Entry 8GAN (electron microscopy, 3.26 A resolution); this record covers chains H and Q of the 16 polymer chains in the assembly.

Chain H:
Protein: Cas8
From: Neisseria lactamica
UniProtKB: A0A378VF47 (A0A378VF47_NEILA); residues 1-582 here = UniProt positions 1-582
Sequence (582 residues; numbered 1 to 582; the number before each row is that of its first residue):
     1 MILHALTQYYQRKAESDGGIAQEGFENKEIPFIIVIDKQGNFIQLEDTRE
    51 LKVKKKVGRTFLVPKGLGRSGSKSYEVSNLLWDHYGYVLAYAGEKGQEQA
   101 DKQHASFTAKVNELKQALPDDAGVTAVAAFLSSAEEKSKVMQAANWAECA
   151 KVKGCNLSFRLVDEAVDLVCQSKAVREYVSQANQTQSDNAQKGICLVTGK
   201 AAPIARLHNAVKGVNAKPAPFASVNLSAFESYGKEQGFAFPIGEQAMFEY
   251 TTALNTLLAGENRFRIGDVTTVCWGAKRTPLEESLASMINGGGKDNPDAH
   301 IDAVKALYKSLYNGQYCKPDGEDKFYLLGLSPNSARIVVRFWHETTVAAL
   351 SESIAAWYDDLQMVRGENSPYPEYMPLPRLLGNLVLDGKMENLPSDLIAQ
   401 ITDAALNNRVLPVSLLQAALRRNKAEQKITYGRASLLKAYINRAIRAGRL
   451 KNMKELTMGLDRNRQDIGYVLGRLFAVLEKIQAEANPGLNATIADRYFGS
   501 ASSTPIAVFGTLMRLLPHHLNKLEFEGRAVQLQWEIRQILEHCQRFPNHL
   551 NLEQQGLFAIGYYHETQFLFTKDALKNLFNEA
Sequence notes: conflict Ala190 (Val in A0A378VF47), Ala239 (Ile in A0A378VF47), Ile242 (Val in A0A378VF47), Gly260 (Ser in A0A378VF47), Thr271 (Ala in A0A378VF47), Asn296 (Lys in A0A378VF47), Ala299 (Glu in A0A378VF47), Ala306 (Thr in A0A378VF47), Cys317 (Gln in A0A378VF47), Glu322 (Lys in A0A378VF47), Asp323 (Glu in A0A378VF47)
Reported in the primary citation:
  - binding site for the 19-nt DNA strand: Arg69, Ser70 to Ser72, Lys95
  - conformationally variable residues (order/disorder transition): Ala276 to Pro297

Chain Q:
Molecule: 21-nt DNA strand
Sequence (21 nucleotides; each row starts with the number of its first residue; numbers below 1 keep their minus sign (DA-6 is residue -6)):
    -6 ATTATATTAATATTATATTTA

Chain H / chain Q interface:
Pairs across the interface (34; chain H residue first):
  Glu367(H) - DT-5(Q)  base contact
  Asn368(H) - DT-5(Q)  base contact
  Ser369(H) - DT-5(Q)  hydrogen bond to the base
  Pro370(H) - DA-6(Q)  phosphate contact
  Pro370(H) - DT-5(Q)  base contact
  Tyr371(H) - DA-6(Q)  hydrogen bond to the base
  Tyr371(H) - DT-5(Q)  base contact
  Arg379(H) - DA-6(Q)  base contact
  Lys480(H) - DA-3(Q)  base contact
  Glu484(H) - DA-3(Q)  base contact
  Glu484(H) - DT-2(Q)  base contact
  Phe525(H) - DT-2(Q)  sugar contact
  Phe525(H) - DA-1(Q)  stacking on the base
  Glu526(H) - DT0(Q)  base contact
  Gly527(H) - DA-1(Q)  sugar contact
  Gly527(H) - DT0(Q)  sugar contact
  Arg528(H) - DA-3(Q)  phosphate contact
  Arg528(H) - DT-2(Q)  salt bridge to the phosphate
  Arg528(H) - DA-1(Q)  sugar contact
  Val530(H) - DT0(Q)  sugar contact
  Val530(H) - DT1(Q)  base contact
  Gln531(H) - DA-1(Q)  phosphate contact
  Gln531(H) - DT0(Q)  phosphate contact
  Gln533(H) - DT1(Q)  base contact
  Trp534(H) - DT1(Q)  base contact
  Arg537(H) - DT1(Q)  hydrogen bond to the base
  Gln567(H) - DT-4(Q)  hydrogen bond to the base
  Leu569(H) - DA-3(Q)  sugar contact
  Phe570(H) - DT-4(Q)  stacking on the base
  Phe570(H) - DA-3(Q)  sugar contact
  Thr571(H) - DA-3(Q)  sugar contact
  Lys576(H) - DA-1(Q)  salt bridge to the phosphate
  Phe579(H) - DT0(Q)  sugar contact
  Phe579(H) - DT1(Q)  sugar contact
Interface residues without a listed pair, chain H (26 interface residues in all): Gly366, Lys572, Ala582
Interface residues without a listed pair, chain Q (9 interface residues in all): DA2

Overview:
26 residues of chain H face 9 of chain Q across their interface, with 4 hydrogen bonds, 2 salt bridges and 2
aromatic stacking contacts. Among the polar pairs are Ser369(H)-DT-5(Q), Tyr371(H)-DA-6(Q) and
Arg537(H)-DT1(Q). From the paper: a binding site for the 19-nt DNA strand at Arg69(H), Ser70(H) and Lys95(H);
conformational variability at Ala276(H).
Here chain H is Cas8 (Neisseria lactamica) and chain Q is a 21-nt DNA strand. Entry 8GAN (Exploiting
Activation and Inactivation Mechanisms in Type I-C CRISPR-Cas3 for Genome Editing Applications) was determined
by electron microscopy, deposited together with 8G9S, 8G9T, 8G9U, 8GAF and 8GAM.
